Entry 2MP0 (solution NMR); this record covers chains A and B.

Chain A:
Protein: Phosphoenolpyruvate-protein phosphotransferase
Source organism: Escherichia coli
Notes: EC 2.7.3.9; fragment: N-terminal Domain, residues 1-258
Reference sequence: P08839 (PT1_ECOLI); residues 1-258 here = UniProt positions 1-258
Amino-acid sequence (258 residues; each row starts with the number of its first residue):
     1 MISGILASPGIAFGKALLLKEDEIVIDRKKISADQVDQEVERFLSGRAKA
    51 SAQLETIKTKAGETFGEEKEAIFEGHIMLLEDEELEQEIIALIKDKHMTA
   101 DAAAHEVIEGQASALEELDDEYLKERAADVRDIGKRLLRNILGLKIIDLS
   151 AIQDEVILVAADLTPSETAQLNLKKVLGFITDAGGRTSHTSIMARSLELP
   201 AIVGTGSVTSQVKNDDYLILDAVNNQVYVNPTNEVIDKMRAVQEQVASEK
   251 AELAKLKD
Unresolved in the structure: 250-258

Chain B:
Protein: Glucose-specific phosphotransferase enzyme IIA component
Source organism: Escherichia coli
Notes: EC 2.7.1.-
Reference sequence: P69783 (PTGA_ECOLI); residues 301-468 here correspond to UniProt positions 2-169 (UniProt number = residue number - 299)
Amino-acid sequence (168 residues; row label = number of the first residue in the row):
   301 GLFDKLKSLVSDDKKDTGTIEIIAPLSGEIVNIEDVPDVVFAEKIVGDGI
   351 AIKPTGNKMVAPVDGTIGKIFETNHAFSIESDSGVELFVHFGIDTVELKG
   401 EGFKRIAEEGQRVKVGDTVIEFDLPLLEEKAKSTLTPVVISNMDEIKELI
   451 KLSGSVTVGETPVIRIKK
Unresolved in the structure: 301-318, 468
Small-molecule neighbours: phosphite ion (PO3): Phe-371, His-375, His-390, Val-396

Chain A / chain B interface:
Contacting residue pairs - 14 pairs, chain A then chain B:
  Glu-68(A) with Lys-369(B); Phe-371(B); Phe-388(B)
  Ala-71(A) with Ile-345(B); Val-346(B)
  Glu-74(A) with Ile-345(B)
  Gly-75(A) with Ile-345(B)
  Met-78(A) with Glu-343(B); Ile-345(B)
  Tyr-122(A) with Glu-397(B); Lys-432(B)
  Arg-186(A) with Lys-399(B)
  Ser-196(A) with Glu-372(B)
  Glu-198(A) with Glu-372(B)
Interface residues without a listed pair, chain A (16 interface residues in all): Phe-65, Glu-67, Asp-120, Arg-126, His-189, Ile-192, Arg-195
Interface residues without a listed pair, chain B (15 interface residues in all): Val-339, Glu-386, Asp-394, Val-396, Ser-441

Overview:
16 residues of chain A and 15 residues of chain B are in contact. Ligands of chain B: phosphite ion.
Chain A is Phosphoenolpyruvate-protein phosphotransferase and chain B is Glucose-specific phosphotransferase
enzyme IIA component, both from Escherichia coli; the structure, Protein Phosphorylation upon a Fleeting
Encounter, was determined by solution NMR.
